Entry 9B7X (electron microscopy, 2.76 A resolution); this record covers chains H and L of the 8 polymer chains in the assembly.

[Chain H]
Molecule: Fab3-7 heavy chain
Organism: Homo sapiens
Sequence (129 residues; each row starts with the number of its first residue):
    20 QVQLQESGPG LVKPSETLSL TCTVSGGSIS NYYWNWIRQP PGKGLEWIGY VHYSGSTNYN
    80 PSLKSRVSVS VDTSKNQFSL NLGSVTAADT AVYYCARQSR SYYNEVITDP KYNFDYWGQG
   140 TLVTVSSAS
Disulfide bonds: C41-C114

[Chain L]
Molecule: Fab3-7 light chain
Organism: Homo sapiens
Sequence (111 residues; numbered 21 to 131; the number before each row is that of its first residue):
    21 QSALTQPASV SGSPGQSITI SCTGTSSDVG GYDYVSWYQQ HPGKAPKLMI YDVSNRPSGV
    81 SNRFSGSKSG NTASLTISGL QAEDEADYYC SSYTSISTLV FGGGTKLTVL G
Disulfide bonds: C42-C110

[How chain H and chain L interact]
Residue-residue contacts (35):
  Q58(H) with Q60(L), hydrogen bond; Y109(L), hydrogen bond
  G63(H) with Y109(L); G123(L)
  L64(H) with P66(L), hydrophobic; Y109(L); F121(L)
  W66(H) with T118(L); L119(L); F121(L), hydrophobic
  N77(H) with S117(L), hydrogen bond (side chain-backbone)
  P80(H) with I116(L), hydrophobic; T118(L)
  Y113(H) with Q60(L), hydrogen bond; K64(L); A65(L), hydrophobic
  D128(H) with Y113(L), hydrogen bond; S117(L), hydrogen bond
  P129(H) with Y113(L)
  K130(H) with Y54(L); Y113(L)
  Y131(H) with S56(L); Y113(L), hydrophobic; S117(L), hydrogen bond (side chain-backbone); L119(L), hydrophobic
  N132(H) with S56(L); Y58(L); Y71(L)
  F133(H) with Y58(L), hydrogen bond (backbone-side chain); L68(L); L119(L), hydrophobic
  W136(H) with Y58(L), hydrophobic; A65(L), hydrophobic; P66(L), hydrogen bond (side chain-backbone)
  G137(H) with A65(L)
Interface residues without a listed pair, chain H (19 interface residues in all): I56, K62, E65, Y78
Interface residues without a listed pair, chain L (19 interface residues in all): Q21, S111

[Summary]
Chain H and chain L each contribute 19 residues to their interface; the contacts include 9 hydrogen bonds.
Polar contacts include Q58(H)-Q60(L), Q58(H)-Y109(L) and N77(H)-S117(L).
Here chain H is Fab3-7 heavy chain and chain L is Fab3-7 light chain, both from Homo sapiens. Entry 9B7X
(Fab3-7 in complex with the capsid of Adeno-associated virus type 9) was determined by electron microscopy
(same publication as 9B6N, 9B6O, 9B6Q, 9B6R, 9B6S, 9B6T and 9 further entries).
